PDB entry 5VMG | X-ray diffraction, 2.45 A resolution | chains D and F of the 6 polymer chains in the assembly

== Chain D (and F) ==
Name: Hemagglutinin HA2
From: Influenza A virus (strain A/Brevig Mission/1/1918 H1N1)
Notes: chain F of this document is another copy of the same molecule, construct and numbering; everything in this record applies to it too
UniProtKB: Q9WFX3 (HEMA_I18A0); residues 1-185 here correspond to UniProt positions 345-529 (UniProt number = residue number + 344)
Sequence (191 residues; numbered 1 to 191; the number before each row is that of its first residue):
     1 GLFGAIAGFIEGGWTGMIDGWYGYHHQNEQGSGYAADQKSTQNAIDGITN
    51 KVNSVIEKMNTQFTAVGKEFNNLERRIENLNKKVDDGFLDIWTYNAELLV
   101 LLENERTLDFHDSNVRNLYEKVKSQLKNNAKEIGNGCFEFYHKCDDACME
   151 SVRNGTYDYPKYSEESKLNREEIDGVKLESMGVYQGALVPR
Not modelled in the structure: 165-191
Construct notes: expression tag (186-191)
Curated features (UniProtKB/Swiss-Prot):
  - glycosylation: Asn154 (N-linked (GlcNAc...) asparagine)
Disulfide bonds: Cys144-Cys148

== How chain D and chain F interact ==
Residue-residue contacts (43; chain D residue first):
  Gly1(D) - Asn117(F)  hydrogen bond (backbone-side chain)
  Leu2(D) - Phe3(F)  hydrophobic
  Leu2(D) - Arg106(F)
  Leu2(D) - Ser113(F)  hydrogen bond (backbone-side chain)
  Leu2(D) - Asn117(F)
  Phe3(D) - Phe3(F)  hydrophobic
  Arg76(D) - Lys68(F)
  Arg76(D) - Glu69(F)  hydrogen bond (side chain-backbone)
  Arg76(D) - Phe70(F)
  Arg76(D) - Glu74(F)  salt bridge
  Asn79(D) - Lys68(F)
  Leu80(D) - Asn81(F)
  Lys83(D) - Val66(F)  hydrogen bond (side chain-backbone)
  Lys83(D) - Asn81(F)  hydrogen bond
  Lys83(D) - Asp85(F)  salt bridge
  Lys83(D) - Phe88(F)
  Val84(D) - Val84(F)  hydrophobic
  Val84(D) - Phe88(F)
  Asp86(D) - Gln62(F)
  Gly87(D) - Phe88(F)
  Phe88(D) - Phe88(F)  hydrophobic
  Asp90(D) - Asn60(F)
  Asp90(D) - Thr61(F)  hydrogen bond
  Asp90(D) - Trp92(F)
  Ile91(D) - Phe88(F)  hydrophobic
  Ile91(D) - Ile91(F)  hydrophobic
  Ile91(D) - Trp92(F)  hydrophobic
  Tyr94(D) - Val55(F)  hydrogen bond (side chain-backbone)
  Tyr94(D) - Lys58(F)
  Tyr94(D) - Met59(F)
  Tyr94(D) - Trp92(F)  hydrophobic
  Tyr94(D) - Leu99(F)
  Asn95(D) - Asn95(F)
  Glu97(D) - Lys58(F)  salt bridge
  Leu98(D) - Ser54(F)
  Leu98(D) - Leu99(F)  hydrophobic
  Leu101(D) - Ser54(F)
  Leu101(D) - Lys58(F)
  Leu102(D) - Glu103(F)
  Glu105(D) - Arg106(F)
  Arg106(D) - Arg106(F)
  Asp109(D) - Arg106(F)  salt bridge
  Arg116(D) - Glu120(F)  salt bridge
Also at the interface, not in a pair above, chain D (26 interface residues in all): Gly4, Ile77, Lys82
Also at the interface, not in a pair above, chain F (29 interface residues in all): Ile77, Leu80, Phe110

== Summary ==
26 residues of chain D and 29 residues of chain F are in contact, with 7 hydrogen bonds and 5 salt bridges.
Among the polar pairs are Arg76(D)-Glu74(F), Lys83(D)-Asp85(F) and Glu97(D)-Lys58(F).
Chain D and chain F are both Hemagglutinin HA2 (Influenza A virus (strain A/Brevig Mission/1/1918 H1N1)); the
structure, Influenza hemagglutinin H1 mutant DH1E in complex with 6'SLN, was determined by X-ray diffraction
(same publication as 5VMC, 5VMF and 5VMJ).
